Entry 8WRR (electron microscopy, 3.10 A resolution); this record covers chains A and B of the 4 polymer chains in the assembly.

# Chain A
Molecule: Cryo-EM structure of Cas12-1 with 5 nt complementary heteroduplex
Organism: unclassified sequences
Sequence (737 residues; each row starts with the number of its first residue):
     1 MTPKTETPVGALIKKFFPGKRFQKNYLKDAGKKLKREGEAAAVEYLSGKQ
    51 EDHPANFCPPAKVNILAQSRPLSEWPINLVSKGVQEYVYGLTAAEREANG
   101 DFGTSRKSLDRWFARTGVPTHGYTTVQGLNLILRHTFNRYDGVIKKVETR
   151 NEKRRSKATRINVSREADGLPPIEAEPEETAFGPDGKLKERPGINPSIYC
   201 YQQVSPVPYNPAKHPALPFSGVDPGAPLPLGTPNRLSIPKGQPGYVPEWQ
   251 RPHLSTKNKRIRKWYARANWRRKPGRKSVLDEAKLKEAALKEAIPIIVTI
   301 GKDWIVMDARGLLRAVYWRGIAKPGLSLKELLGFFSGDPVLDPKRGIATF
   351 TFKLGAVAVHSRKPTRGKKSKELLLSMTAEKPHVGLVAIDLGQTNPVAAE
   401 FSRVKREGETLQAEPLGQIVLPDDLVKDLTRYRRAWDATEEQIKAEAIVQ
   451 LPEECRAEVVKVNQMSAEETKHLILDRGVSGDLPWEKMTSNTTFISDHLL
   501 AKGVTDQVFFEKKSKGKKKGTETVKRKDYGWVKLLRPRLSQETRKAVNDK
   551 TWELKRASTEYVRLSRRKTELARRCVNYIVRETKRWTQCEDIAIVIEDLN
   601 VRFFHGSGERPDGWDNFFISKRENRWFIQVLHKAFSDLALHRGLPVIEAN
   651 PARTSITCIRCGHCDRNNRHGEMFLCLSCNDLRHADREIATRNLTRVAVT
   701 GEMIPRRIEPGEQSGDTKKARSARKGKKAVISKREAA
Unresolved in the structure: 1-53, 471-480, 599-625, 650-737

# Chain B
Molecule: 56-nt RNA strand
Organism: unclassified sequences
Sequence (56 nucleotides; numbered -35 to 20; the number before each row is that of its first residue; numbers below 1 keep their minus sign (C-35 is residue -35)):
   -35 CCGUCAACGUUCAACGCUUGCUCGGUUCGCCGAGACUCCCCUACGUGCUG
    15 CUGAAG
Unresolved in the structure: -35 to -22, 9-20

# How chain A and chain B interact
Pairs across the interface - 117 pairs, chain A then chain B:
  Phe57(A) with U1(B), base contact
  Pro60(A) with U1(B), sugar contact; C2(B), sugar contact
  Lys62(A) with C2(B), hydrogen bond to the sugar
  Asn64(A) with U-17(B), base contact; G-16(B), sugar contact
  Lys146(A) with U6(B), hydrogen bond to the base
  Glu190(A) with U6(B), hydrogen bond to the sugar; A7(B), phosphate contact
  Arg191(A) with U6(B), sugar contact
  Gly193(A) with C5(B), hydrogen bond to the phosphate; U6(B), phosphate contact
  Asn195(A) with C4(B), sugar contact
  Pro196(A) with C4(B), sugar contact
  Pro229(A) with U-18(B), base contact
  Gly231(A) with U-18(B), hydrogen bond to the phosphate
  Arg235(A) with C-5(B), salt bridge to the phosphate; G-4(B), salt bridge to the phosphate
  Gly244(A) with C-6(B), phosphate contact
  Tyr245(A) with G-7(B), hydrogen bond to the sugar; C-6(B), sugar contact
  Val246(A) with C-5(B), phosphate contact
  Pro247(A) with G-7(B), base contact
  Trp249(A) with U-10(B), sugar contact; U-9(B), stacking on the base; G-7(B), base contact
  Gln250(A) with G-11(B), base contact; C-6(B), hydrogen bond to the base; C-5(B), sugar contact
  Leu254(A) with G-4(B), phosphate contact
  Ser255(A) with G-4(B), hydrogen bond to the phosphate; A-3(B), phosphate contact
  Lys257(A) with A-3(B), salt bridge to the phosphate; G-2(B), salt bridge to the phosphate
  Asn258(A) with G-20(B), hydrogen bond to the phosphate; C-19(B), hydrogen bond to the phosphate
  Lys259(A) with C-5(B), sugar contact; G-4(B), salt bridge to the phosphate; A-3(B), phosphate contact
  Arg260(A) with C-19(B), sugar contact; U-17(B), salt bridge to the phosphate; G-16(B), hydrogen bond to the base; C-15(B), base contact
  Ile261(A) with C-19(B), hydrogen bond to the sugar; U-18(B), sugar contact; U-17(B), phosphate contact
  Arg262(A) with U-17(B), phosphate contact; C-5(B), hydrogen bond to the sugar; G-4(B), hydrogen bond to the base; A-3(B), base contact
  Lys263(A) with U-18(B), phosphate contact; U-17(B), hydrogen bond to the phosphate
  Trp264(A) with C-6(B), phosphate contact
  Tyr265(A) with U-18(B), hydrogen bond to the base; U-17(B), sugar contact
  Ala266(A) with U-17(B), phosphate contact; G-16(B), phosphate contact
  Arg267(A) with G-16(B), hydrogen bond to the phosphate; C-15(B), salt bridge to the phosphate
  Asn269(A) with C-5(B), base contact
  Trp270(A) with C-6(B), phosphate contact
  Arg271(A) with C-13(B), base contact; G-12(B), hydrogen bond to the base
  Lys273(A) with G-12(B), hydrogen bond to the base; G-11(B), salt bridge to the phosphate
  Gly275(A) with U-10(B), base contact; C-8(B), base contact
  Arg276(A) with G-12(B), base contact; G-11(B), hydrogen bond to the base; U-10(B), base contact; C-8(B), base contact; C-6(B), base contact; C-5(B), base contact
  Lys277(A) with C-8(B), base contact
  Ser278(A) with C-8(B), sugar contact
  Glu292(A) with U-18(B), hydrogen bond to the base
  Ile294(A) with U-18(B), base contact
  Asp308(A) with U-17(B), sugar contact
  Arg310(A) with U-18(B), hydrogen bond to the base; U-17(B), hydrogen bond to the sugar
  Gly311(A) with U-17(B), base contact
  Leu313(A) with U-18(B), base contact
  Arg314(A) with U-17(B), hydrogen bond to the base; G-16(B), hydrogen bond to the base; A-1(B), base contact; C0(B), hydrogen bond to the base
  Tyr317(A) with G-20(B), hydrogen bond to the base; C-19(B), sugar contact; U-18(B), phosphate contact
  Trp318(A) with G-20(B), hydrogen bond to the base; C-19(B), base contact; C0(B), stacking on the base
  Arg319(A) with C0(B), phosphate contact; U1(B), salt bridge to the phosphate
  Pro324(A) with G-20(B), sugar contact; C-19(B), sugar contact
  Arg345(A) with C4(B), salt bridge to the phosphate
  Asp428(A) with C-13(B), sugar contact
  Arg431(A) with C-13(B), hydrogen bond to the sugar; G-12(B), salt bridge to the phosphate
  Arg544(A) with C8(B), sugar contact
  Arg563(A) with U-14(B), salt bridge to the phosphate
  Arg566(A) with C3(B), salt bridge to the phosphate
  Arg567(A) with U-14(B), sugar contact; C-13(B), sugar contact
  Glu570(A) with U-14(B), sugar contact; G-2(B), hydrogen bond to the base; A-1(B), sugar contact
  Arg573(A) with A-1(B), hydrogen bond to the sugar; U1(B), sugar contact; C2(B), salt bridge to the phosphate
  Arg574(A) with G-2(B), sugar contact; A-1(B), sugar contact
  Asn577(A) with A-1(B), hydrogen bond to the phosphate; C0(B), hydrogen bond to the phosphate
  Leu640(A) with U1(B), base contact
  His641(A) with U1(B), base contact
Interface residues without a listed pair, chain A (73 interface residues in all): Pro59, Pro192, Ile194, Ser197, Leu230, Pro243, His253, Ala268, Trp552

# Overview
The interface between chain A and chain B involves 73 residues on one side and 29 on the other; the contacts
include 33 hydrogen bonds, 14 salt bridges and 2 aromatic stacking contacts. Among the polar pairs are
Lys146(A)-U6(B), Gln250(A)-C-6(B) and Arg260(A)-G-16(B).
Here chain A is Cryo-EM structure of Cas12-1 with 5 nt complementary heteroduplex and chain B is a 56-nt RNA
strand, both from unclassified sequences. Entry 8WRR (Cryo-EM structure of Cas12-1 with 10 nt complementary
heteroduplex) was determined by electron microscopy.
